9B16 - chains B and D of the 8 polymer chains in the assembly; structure by electron microscopy, 2.89 A resolution.

# Chain B (and D)
Molecule: Creatine kinase U-type, mitochondrial
Organism: Homo sapiens
Notes: EC 2.7.3.2; chain D of this document is another copy of the same molecule, construct and numbering; everything in this record applies to it too
UniProtKB: P12532 (KCRU_HUMAN); residues 1-379 here correspond to UniProt positions 39-417 (UniProt number = residue number + 38)
Sequence (418 residues; each row starts with the number of its first residue; numbers below 1 keep their minus sign (Met-27 is residue -27)):
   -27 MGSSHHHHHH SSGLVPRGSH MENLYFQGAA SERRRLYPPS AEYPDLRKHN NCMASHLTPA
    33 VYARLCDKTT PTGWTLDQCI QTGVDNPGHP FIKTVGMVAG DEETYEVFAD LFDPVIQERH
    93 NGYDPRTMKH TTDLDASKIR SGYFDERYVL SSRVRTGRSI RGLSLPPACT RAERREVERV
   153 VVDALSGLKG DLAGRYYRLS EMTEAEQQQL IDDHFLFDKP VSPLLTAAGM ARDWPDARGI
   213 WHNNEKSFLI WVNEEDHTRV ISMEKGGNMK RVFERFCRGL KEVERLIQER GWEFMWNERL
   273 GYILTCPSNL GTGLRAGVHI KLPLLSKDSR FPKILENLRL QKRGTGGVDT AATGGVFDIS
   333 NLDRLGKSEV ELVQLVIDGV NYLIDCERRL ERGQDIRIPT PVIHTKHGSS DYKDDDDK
Unresolved in the structure: -27 to 2, 23, 319-327, 371-390
Construct notes: expression tag (-27 to 0, 380-390)
Covalent attachments: compound KLU linked to Cys278
Residues lining bound ligands:
  - ADP (adenosine-5'-diphosphate): Ser123, Ser124, Arg125, Arg127, His186, Trp223, Arg231, Met235, Arg287, Gly289, Val290, His291, Arg315, Gly318
  - KLU ((2S)-4-(chloroacetyl)-3,4-dihydro-2H-1,4-benzoxazine-2-carboxamide): Thr54, Gly55, Thr66, Val67, Gly68, Met69, Val70, Leu196, Leu197, Ala200, Met202, Glu227, Ser280, Asn281
UniProt features mapped onto this chain:
  - region: Ala2 to Ala26 (Cardiolipin-binding)
  - binding site (ATP): Ser123 to Arg127, His186, Arg231, Arg287, Arg315 to Val320, Asp330
  - modified residue: Ser113 (Phosphoserine), Ser158 (Phosphoserine), Thr175 (Phosphothreonine), Ser194 (Phosphoserine), Thr317 (Phosphothreonine)
Reported in the primary citation:
  - binding site for KLU: Thr54, Gly68, Cys278
  - catalytic residues: Glu227 (citing earlier work)
  - mutagenesis - H61A, H61K, D321N: unchanged catalytic activity
  - mutagenesis - E226A, E227D, E227Q: decreased catalytic activity
  - mutagenesis - E227D, E227Q: unchanged binding to all substrates
  - mutagenesis - H61A, H61K, E227Q: decreased binding to pCr
  - mutagenesis - H61A, E227Q: decreased binding to ADP

# Interface between chain B and chain D
Contacting residue pairs (17; chain B residue first):
  Arg7(B) - Thr44(D)
  Arg7(B) - Ser136(D)
  Arg7(B) - Ala140(D)  hydrogen bond (side chain-backbone)
  Arg7(B) - Thr142(D)
  Arg7(B) - Glu145(D)  salt bridge
  Pro10(B) - Gly134(D)
  Pro10(B) - Leu135(D)  hydrophobic
  Pro10(B) - Trp264(D)  hydrophobic
  Ser12(B) - Gly263(D)  hydrogen bond (side chain-backbone)
  Ser12(B) - Trp264(D)
  Ala13(B) - Trp264(D)
  Tyr15(B) - Gly263(D)
  Arg19(B) - Glu261(D)
  Arg19(B) - Arg262(D)
  Pro31(B) - Gly263(D)
  Pro31(B) - Glu265(D)
  Ala32(B) - Glu265(D)
Interface residues without a listed pair, chain B (9 interface residues in all): Tyr9
Interface residues without a listed pair, chain D (14 interface residues in all): Glu148, Gln260

# Overview
The interface between chain B and chain D involves 9 residues on one side and 14 on the other; the contacts
include 2 hydrogen bonds and 1 salt bridge. Among the polar pairs are Arg7(B)-Glu145(D), Arg7(B)-Ala140(D) and
Ser12(B)-Gly263(D). The paper reports the catalytic residue Glu227(B); E226A, E227D and E227Q of chain B
reduce catalytic activity; 6 substitutions were tested in all.
Chain B and chain D are both Creatine kinase U-type, mitochondrial (Homo sapiens); the structure, Cryo-EM
structure of human uMtCK1 in complex with ADP and covalent inhibitor CKi, was determined by electron
microscopy together with 9B04, 9B05, 9B0T, 9B0U and 9B14 from the same study.
